PDB entry 5GUL | X-ray diffraction, 1.73 A resolution | chains A and B

# Chain A (and B)
Name: Cyclolavandulyl diphosphate synthase
Organism: Streptomyces sp. (strain CL190)
Notes: chain B of this document is another copy of the same molecule, construct and numbering; everything in this record applies to it too
UniProtKB: X5IYJ5 (X5IYJ5_STRC1); residue numbers follow UniProt; this construct covers 2-217
Amino-acid sequence (238 residues; numbered -20 to 217; the number before each row is that of its first residue; numbers below 1 keep their minus sign (Met-20 is residue -20)):
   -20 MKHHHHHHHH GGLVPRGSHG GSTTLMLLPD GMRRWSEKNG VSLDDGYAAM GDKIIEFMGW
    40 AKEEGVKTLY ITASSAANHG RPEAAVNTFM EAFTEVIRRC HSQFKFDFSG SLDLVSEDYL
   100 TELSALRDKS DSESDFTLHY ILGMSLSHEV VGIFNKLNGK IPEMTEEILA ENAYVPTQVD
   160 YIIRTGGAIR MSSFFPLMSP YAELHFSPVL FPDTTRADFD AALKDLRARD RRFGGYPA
Not modelled in the structure: -20 to 1
Sequence notes: initiating methionine (-20); expression tag (-19 to 1)
Metal / ion sites: Mg2+: Asp9 (together with pyrophosphate)
Ligand contacts:
  - pyrophosphate (POP), molecule 1: Pro8, Asp9, Gly10, Met11, Arg12, Arg13, Tyr26, Arg60
  - pyrophosphate (POP), molecule 2: Asp9, Ser54, Asn57, Arg60, Arg163, Arg169, Ser171, Phe173
  - pyrophosphate (POP), molecule 3: Tyr180, Arg211, Phe212, Gly213, Gly214

# How chain A and chain B interact
Pairs across the interface (96; chain A residue first):
  Arg12(A) - Arg211(B)
  Arg12(A) - Tyr215(B)
  Arg12(A) - Pro216(B)
  Arg13(A) - Arg211(B)
  Leu22(A) - Tyr215(B)
  Tyr26(A) - Tyr215(B)
  Ser54(A) - Tyr180(B)  hydrogen bond
  Ala56(A) - Tyr180(B)
  Ala56(A) - Phe212(B)
  Ala56(A) - Gly213(B)
  Asn57(A) - Gly213(B)  hydrogen bond (side chain-backbone)
  Arg60(A) - Gly213(B)  hydrogen bond (side chain-backbone)
  Arg60(A) - Tyr215(B)  hydrogen bond
  Ala64(A) - Tyr215(B)  hydrophobic
  Leu125(A) - Leu125(B)  hydrophobic
  Leu125(A) - Phe174(B)  hydrophobic
  Leu125(A) - Leu176(B)  hydrophobic
  Ser126(A) - Glu145(B)  hydrogen bond
  Ser126(A) - Leu148(B)
  Ser126(A) - Met177(B)
  His127(A) - Glu145(B)  salt bridge
  Val129(A) - Val129(B)  hydrophobic
  Val129(A) - Leu148(B)  hydrophobic
  Val130(A) - Met143(B)
  Val130(A) - Thr144(B)
  Phe133(A) - Phe133(B)  hydrophobic
  Phe133(A) - Leu136(B)
  Phe133(A) - Asn137(B)
  Phe133(A) - Ile140(B)  hydrophobic
  Phe133(A) - Met143(B)  hydrophobic
  Asn134(A) - Glu142(B)
  Asn134(A) - Met143(B)  hydrogen bond (side chain-backbone)
  Leu136(A) - Phe133(B)
  Asn137(A) - Asn137(B)
  Asn137(A) - Gly138(B)  hydrogen bond (side chain-backbone)
  Asn137(A) - Ile140(B)  hydrogen bond (side chain-backbone)
  Asn137(A) - Pro141(B)
  Gly138(A) - Asn137(B)  hydrogen bond (backbone-side chain)
  Gly138(A) - Gly138(B)
  Ile140(A) - Phe133(B)  hydrophobic
  Ile140(A) - Asn137(B)  hydrogen bond (backbone-side chain)
  Pro141(A) - Asn137(B)
  Glu142(A) - Asn134(B)
  Met143(A) - Val130(B)
  Met143(A) - Phe133(B)  hydrophobic
  Met143(A) - Asn134(B)  hydrogen bond (backbone-side chain)
  Thr144(A) - Val130(B)
  Glu145(A) - Val130(B)
  Leu148(A) - Ser126(B)
  Leu148(A) - Val129(B)  hydrophobic
  Ile168(A) - Glu182(B)
  Ile168(A) - Leu183(B)  hydrogen bond (backbone-backbone)
  Ile168(A) - Arg208(B)  hydrogen bond (backbone-side chain)
  Arg169(A) - Ala181(B)
  Arg169(A) - Glu182(B)  salt bridge
  Arg169(A) - Leu183(B)
  Arg169(A) - Asp209(B)  hydrogen bond (side chain-backbone)
  Arg169(A) - Arg210(B)
  Arg169(A) - Arg211(B)
  Met170(A) - Phe174(B)  hydrophobic
  Met170(A) - Pro179(B)
  Ser171(A) - Pro179(B)  hydrogen bond (backbone-backbone)
  Ser171(A) - Tyr180(B)
  Ser172(A) - Pro179(B)  hydrogen bond (backbone-backbone)
  Phe174(A) - Leu125(B)  hydrophobic
  Phe174(A) - Met170(B)  hydrophobic
  Phe174(A) - Phe174(B)  hydrophobic
  Leu176(A) - Leu125(B)  hydrophobic
  Met177(A) - Ser126(B)
  Pro179(A) - Ser171(B)  hydrogen bond (backbone-backbone)
  Pro179(A) - Ser172(B)  hydrogen bond (backbone-backbone)
  Tyr180(A) - Ser54(B)
  Tyr180(A) - Ala56(B)
  Tyr180(A) - Ser171(B)
  Ala181(A) - Arg169(B)
  Glu182(A) - Ile168(B)
  Glu182(A) - Arg169(B)  salt bridge
  Leu183(A) - Ile168(B)  hydrogen bond (backbone-backbone)
  Leu183(A) - Arg169(B)
  Phe185(A) - Phe185(B)  hydrophobic
  Arg208(A) - Ile168(B)  hydrogen bond (side chain-backbone)
  Asp209(A) - Arg169(B)  hydrogen bond (backbone-side chain)
  Arg210(A) - Arg169(B)
  Arg211(A) - Arg12(B)
  Arg211(A) - Arg13(B)
  Arg211(A) - Arg169(B)
  Phe212(A) - Ala56(B)
  Gly213(A) - Ala56(B)
  Gly213(A) - Asn57(B)  hydrogen bond (backbone-side chain)
  Gly213(A) - Arg60(B)  hydrogen bond (backbone-side chain)
  Tyr215(A) - Arg12(B)
  Tyr215(A) - Leu22(B)
  Tyr215(A) - Tyr26(B)
  Tyr215(A) - Arg60(B)  hydrogen bond
  Tyr215(A) - Ala64(B)  hydrophobic
  Pro216(A) - Arg12(B)
Interface residues without a listed pair, chain A (50 interface residues in all): Ile132, Gly214
Interface residues without a listed pair, chain B (48 interface residues in all): Gly214

# Summary
The interface between chain A and chain B involves 50 residues on one side and 48 on the other; the contacts
include 24 hydrogen bonds and 3 salt bridges. Among the polar pairs are His127(A)-Glu145(B),
Arg169(A)-Glu182(B) and Ser54(A)-Tyr180(B). Chain A binds 3 copies of pyrophosphate.
Chain A and chain B are both Cyclolavandulyl diphosphate synthase (Streptomyces sp. (strain CL190)); the
structure, Crystal structure of Tris/PPix2/Mg2+ bound form of cyclolavandulyl diphosphate synthase (CLDS) from
Streptomyces sp. CL190, was determined by X-ray diffraction together with 5GUK from the same study.
